Entry 8OEL (electron microscopy, 8.24 A resolution (very low resolution: no residue pairs are listed; an interface is given only as per-side residue counts)); this record covers chains B and T of the 7 polymer chains in the assembly.

Chain B:
Protein: RPA32 subunit of the hetero-oligomeric complex involved in homologous recombination
Source organism: Pyrococcus abyssi
UniProt: Q9V1Z1 (Q9V1Z1_PYRAB); residues 2-268 here correspond to UniProt positions 6-272 (UniProt number = residue number + 4)
Chain sequence (269 residues; row label = number of the first residue in the row; numbering starts at 0):
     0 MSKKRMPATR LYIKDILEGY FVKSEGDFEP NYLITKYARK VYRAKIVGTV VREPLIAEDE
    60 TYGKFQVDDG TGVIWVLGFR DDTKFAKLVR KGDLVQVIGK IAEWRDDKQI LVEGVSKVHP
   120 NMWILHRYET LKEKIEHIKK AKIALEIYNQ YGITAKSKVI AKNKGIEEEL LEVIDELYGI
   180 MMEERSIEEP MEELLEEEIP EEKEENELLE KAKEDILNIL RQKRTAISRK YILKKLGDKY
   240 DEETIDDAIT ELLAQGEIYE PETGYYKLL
Unresolved in the structure: 0-2, 181-268
Construct notes: initiating methionine (0); expression tag (1)

Chain T:
Molecule: poly dT
Sequence (100 nucleotides; row label = number of the first residue in the row):
     1 TTTTTTTTTT TTTTTTTTTT TTTTTTTTTT TTTTTTTTTT TTTTTTTTTT TTTTTTTTTT
    61 TTTTTTTTTT TTTTTTTTTT TTTTTTTTTT TTTTTTTTTT
Unresolved in the structure: 15-29, 44-100

Interface between chain B and chain T:
At this resolution (8 A) residue pairs are not listed: 17 residues of chain B and 8 of chain T lie at the interface.

Summary:
Chain B and chain T form an interface of 17 and 8 residues respectively.
Chain B is RPA32 subunit of the hetero-oligomeric complex involved in homologous recombination (Pyrococcus
abyssi) and chain T is poly dT; the structure, Condensed RPA-DNA nucleoprotein filament, was determined by
electron microscopy, deposited together with 8AAJ, 8AAS, 8C5Y, 8C5Z and 8OEJ.
